Entry 6EZO (electron microscopy, 4.10 A resolution (low resolution: residue-level contacts below are approximate; hydrogen-bond / salt-bridge calls are withheld)); this record covers chains E and J of the 10 polymer chains in the assembly.

# Chain E
Molecule: Translation initiation factor eIF-2B subunit gamma
Organism: Homo sapiens
UniProt: Q9NR50 (EI2BG_HUMAN); numbering as in UniProt (aligned over 1-452)
Sequence (452 residues; each row starts with the number of its first residue):
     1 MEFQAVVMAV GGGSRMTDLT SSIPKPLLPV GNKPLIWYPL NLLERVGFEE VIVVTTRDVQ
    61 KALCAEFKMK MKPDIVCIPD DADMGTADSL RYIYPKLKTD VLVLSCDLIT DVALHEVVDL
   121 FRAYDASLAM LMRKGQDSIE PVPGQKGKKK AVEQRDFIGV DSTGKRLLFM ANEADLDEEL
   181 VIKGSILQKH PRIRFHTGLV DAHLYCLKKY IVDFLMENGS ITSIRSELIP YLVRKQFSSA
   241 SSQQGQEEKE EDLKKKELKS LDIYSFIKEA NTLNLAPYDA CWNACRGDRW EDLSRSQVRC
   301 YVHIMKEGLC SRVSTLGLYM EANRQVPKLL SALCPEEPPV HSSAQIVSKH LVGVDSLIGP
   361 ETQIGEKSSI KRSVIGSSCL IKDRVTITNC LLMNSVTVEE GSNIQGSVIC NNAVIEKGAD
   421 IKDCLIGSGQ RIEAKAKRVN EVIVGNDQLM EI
Unresolved in the structure: 135-154, 236-301, 331-341, 445-452

# Chain J
Molecule: Human eukaryotic initiation factor EIF2B epsilon subunits
Organism: Homo Sapiens
UniProt: Q13144 (EI2BE_HUMAN); residue numbers follow UniProt; this construct covers 1-721
Sequence (721 residues; each row starts with the number of its first residue):
     1 MAAPVVAPPG VVVSRANKRS GAGPGGSGGG GARGAEEEPP PPLQAVLVAD SFDRRFFPIS
    61 KDQPRVLLPL ANVALIDYTL EFLTATGVQE TFVFCCWKAA QIKEHLLKSK WCRPTSLNVV
   121 RIITSELYRS LGDVLRDVDA KALVRSDFLL VYGDVISNIN ITRALEEHRL RRKLEKNVSV
   181 MTMIFKESSP SHPTRCHEDN VVVAVDSTTN RVLHFQKTQG LRRFAFPLSL FQGSSDGVEV
   241 RYDLLDCHIS ICSPQVAQLF TDNFDYQTRD DFVRGLLVNE EILGNQIHMH VTAKEYGARV
   301 SNLHMYSAVC ADVIRRWVYP LTPEANFTDS TTQSCTHSRH NIYRGPEVSL GHGSILEENV
   361 LLGSGTVIGS NCFITNSVIG PGCHIGDNVV LDQTYLWQGV RVAAGAQIHQ SLLCDNAEVK
   421 ERVTLKPRSV LTSQVVVGPN ITLPEGSVIS LHPPDAEEDE DDGEFSDDSG ADQEKDKVKM
   481 KGYNPAEVGA AGKGYLWKAA GMNMEEEEEL QQNLWGLKIN MEEESESESE QSMDSEEPDS
   541 RGGSPQMDDI KVFQNEVLGT LQRGKEENIS CDNLVLEINS LKYAYNISLK EVMQVLSHVV
   601 LEFPLQQMDS PLDSSRYCAL LLPLLKAWSP VFRNYIKRAA DHLEALAAIE DFFLEHEALG
   661 ISMAKVLMAF YQLEILAEET ILSWFSQRDT TDKGQQLRKN QQLQRFIQWL KEAEEESSED
   721 D
Unresolved in the structure: 1-39, 48-57, 327-333, 451-721

# Interface between chain E and chain J
Residue-residue contacts - 20 pairs, chain E then chain J:
  E178(E) - S229(J)
  E179(E) - P227(J)
  E179(E) - L228(J)
  E179(E) - S229(J)
  L180(E) - F226(J)
  L180(E) - P227(J)
  V181(E) - A225(J)
  I182(E) - F224(J)
  I182(E) - A225(J)
  K183(E) - R223(J)
  L187(E) - Y242(J)
  Q188(E) - P190(J)
  P191(E) - Y242(J)
  P191(E) - D243(J)
  I193(E) - E239(J)
  I193(E) - V240(J)
  R194(E) - V238(J)
  R194(E) - E239(J)
  F195(E) - V238(J)
  T197(E) - S235(J)
Interface residues without a listed pair, chain E (15 interface residues in all): G184, R192

# Overview
15 residues of chain E and 14 residues of chain J are in contact.
Chain E is Translation initiation factor eIF-2B subunit gamma (Homo sapiens) and chain J is Human eukaryotic
initiation factor EIF2B epsilon subunits (Homo Sapiens); the structure, Eukaryotic initiation factor EIF2B in
complex with ISRIB, was determined by electron microscopy.
